Entry 4M35 (X-ray diffraction, 2.05 A resolution); this record covers chains C and D of the 4 polymer chains in the assembly.

[Chain C (and D)]
Name: Putative starvation-induced DNA protecting protein/Ferritin and Dps
Source organism: Mycobacterium smegmatis
Notes: chain D of this document is another copy of the same molecule, construct and numbering; everything in this record applies to it too
UniProtKB: A0QXB7 (A0QXB7_MYCS2); residues 1-161 here = UniProt positions 1-161
Chain sequence (168 residues; row label = number of the first residue in the row; numbers below 1 keep their minus sign (Met-6 is residue -6)):
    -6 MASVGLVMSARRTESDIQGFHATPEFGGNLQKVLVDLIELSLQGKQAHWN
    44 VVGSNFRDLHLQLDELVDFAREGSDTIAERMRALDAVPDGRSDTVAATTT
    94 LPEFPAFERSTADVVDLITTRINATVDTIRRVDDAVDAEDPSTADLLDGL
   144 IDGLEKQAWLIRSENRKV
Not modelled in the structure: -6 to 1 (chain D: -6 to 0)
Sequence notes: expression tag (-6 to 0); engineered mutation Asp126 (His in A0QXB7), Asp141 (His in A0QXB7)
Metal / ion sites: Fe2+ site 1: His41 (shared with Asp68(D) of chain D); Mg2+: Asn48, Asp51 (shared with 2 residues of chain B); Fe2+ site 2 near Asp68 (its only coordinating residue here)
Reported in the primary citation:
  - mutagenesis - H126D/H141D: decreased binding to iron sequestration
  - mutagenesis - H126D/H141D: decreased catalytic activity on Fe2+
  - mutagenesis - H141D: decreased catalytic activity
  - mutagenesis - H141D: decreased binding to iron

[Chain C / chain D interface]
Residue-residue contacts (59):
  Ile31(C) - Leu35(D)  hydrophobic
  Glu32(C) - Ser85(D)  hydrogen bond
  Leu35(C) - Ile31(D)  hydrophobic
  Leu35(C) - Ser85(D)
  Lys38(C) - Asp68(D)  salt bridge
  Gln39(C) - Pro81(D)  hydrogen bond (side chain-backbone)
  Gln39(C) - Asp82(D)
  Gln39(C) - Gly83(D)  hydrogen bond (side chain-backbone)
  Gln39(C) - Arg84(D)
  His41(C) - Asp68(D)  salt bridge
  His41(C) - Glu72(D)  salt bridge
  Trp42(C) - Asp68(D)  hydrogen bond
  Trp42(C) - Ala71(D)
  Trp42(C) - Glu72(D)
  Trp42(C) - Arg75(D)  hydrogen bond (backbone-side chain)
  Trp42(C) - Pro81(D)  hydrophobic
  Asn43(C) - Arg75(D)  hydrogen bond
  Asn43(C) - Val80(D)
  Asn43(C) - Pro81(D)  hydrogen bond (side chain-backbone)
  Val45(C) - Arg75(D)
  His53(C) - Glu72(D)  salt bridge
  Arg64(C) - Arg64(D)
  Asp68(C) - Lys38(D)  salt bridge
  Asp68(C) - His41(D)
  Asp68(C) - Trp42(D)  hydrogen bond
  Ala71(C) - Trp42(D)
  Glu72(C) - His41(D)  salt bridge
  Glu72(C) - Trp42(D)
  Glu72(C) - His53(D)  salt bridge
  Arg75(C) - Trp42(D)  hydrogen bond (side chain-backbone)
  Arg75(C) - Asn43(D)
  Arg75(C) - Val45(D)
  Arg75(C) - Glu101(D)  salt bridge
  Val80(C) - Asn43(D)
  Val80(C) - Phe100(D)  hydrophobic
  Pro81(C) - Gln39(D)  hydrogen bond (backbone-side chain)
  Pro81(C) - Trp42(D)  hydrophobic
  Pro81(C) - Asn43(D)  hydrogen bond (backbone-side chain)
  Asp82(C) - Gln39(D)
  Gly83(C) - Leu35(D)
  Gly83(C) - Gln39(D)  hydrogen bond (backbone-side chain)
  Arg84(C) - Gln39(D)
  Arg84(C) - Glu96(D)  salt bridge
  Arg84(C) - Phe97(D)  hydrogen bond (side chain-backbone)
  Arg84(C) - Pro98(D)
  Arg84(C) - Ala99(D)
  Ser85(C) - Glu32(D)  hydrogen bond
  Ser85(C) - Leu35(D)
  Ser85(C) - Ala89(D)
  Asp86(C) - Ala89(D)
  Asp86(C) - Glu96(D)
  Ala89(C) - Ser85(D)
  Ala89(C) - Asp86(D)
  Glu96(C) - Arg84(D)  salt bridge
  Phe97(C) - Arg84(D)  hydrogen bond (backbone-side chain)
  Pro98(C) - Arg84(D)
  Ala99(C) - Arg84(D)
  Phe100(C) - Val80(D)  hydrophobic
  Glu101(C) - Arg75(D)  salt bridge
Also at the interface, not in a pair above, chain C (32 interface residues in all): Leu27, Ser67, Val88
Also at the interface, not in a pair above, chain D (32 interface residues in all): Leu27, Ser67, Val88

[Overview]
The chain C/chain D interface involves 32 residues from each chain; the contacts include 15 hydrogen bonds and
11 salt bridges. Polar pairs include Lys38(C)-Asp68(D), His41(C)-Asp68(D) and His41(C)-Glu72(D). From the
paper: H126D/H141D of chain C reduce binding to iron sequestration; H126D/H141D of chain C reduce catalytic
activity on Fe2+.
Both chains are Putative starvation-induced DNA protecting protein/Ferritin and Dps (Mycobacterium smegmatis).
Entry 4M35 (Crystal structure of gated-pore mutant H126/141D of second DNA-Binding protein under starvation
from Mycobacterium smegmatis) was determined by X-ray diffraction together with 4M32, 4M33 and 4M34 from the
same study.
